8WEA - chains A and D; structure by electron microscopy, 3.20 A resolution.

== Chain A ==
Name: Voltage-dependent L-type calcium channel subunit alpha-1C
Organism: Homo sapiens
UniProtKB: Q13936 (CAC1C_HUMAN), isoform Q13936-4; the author numbering skips numbers that UniProt does not, so the offset changes along the chain: 1-931 = UniProt 1-931; 952-2221 = UniProt 932-2201
Amino-acid sequence (2201 residues; row label = number of the first residue in the row; note: 20 numbers in that range are skipped by the numbering (no residue carries them; nothing is unmodelled there)):
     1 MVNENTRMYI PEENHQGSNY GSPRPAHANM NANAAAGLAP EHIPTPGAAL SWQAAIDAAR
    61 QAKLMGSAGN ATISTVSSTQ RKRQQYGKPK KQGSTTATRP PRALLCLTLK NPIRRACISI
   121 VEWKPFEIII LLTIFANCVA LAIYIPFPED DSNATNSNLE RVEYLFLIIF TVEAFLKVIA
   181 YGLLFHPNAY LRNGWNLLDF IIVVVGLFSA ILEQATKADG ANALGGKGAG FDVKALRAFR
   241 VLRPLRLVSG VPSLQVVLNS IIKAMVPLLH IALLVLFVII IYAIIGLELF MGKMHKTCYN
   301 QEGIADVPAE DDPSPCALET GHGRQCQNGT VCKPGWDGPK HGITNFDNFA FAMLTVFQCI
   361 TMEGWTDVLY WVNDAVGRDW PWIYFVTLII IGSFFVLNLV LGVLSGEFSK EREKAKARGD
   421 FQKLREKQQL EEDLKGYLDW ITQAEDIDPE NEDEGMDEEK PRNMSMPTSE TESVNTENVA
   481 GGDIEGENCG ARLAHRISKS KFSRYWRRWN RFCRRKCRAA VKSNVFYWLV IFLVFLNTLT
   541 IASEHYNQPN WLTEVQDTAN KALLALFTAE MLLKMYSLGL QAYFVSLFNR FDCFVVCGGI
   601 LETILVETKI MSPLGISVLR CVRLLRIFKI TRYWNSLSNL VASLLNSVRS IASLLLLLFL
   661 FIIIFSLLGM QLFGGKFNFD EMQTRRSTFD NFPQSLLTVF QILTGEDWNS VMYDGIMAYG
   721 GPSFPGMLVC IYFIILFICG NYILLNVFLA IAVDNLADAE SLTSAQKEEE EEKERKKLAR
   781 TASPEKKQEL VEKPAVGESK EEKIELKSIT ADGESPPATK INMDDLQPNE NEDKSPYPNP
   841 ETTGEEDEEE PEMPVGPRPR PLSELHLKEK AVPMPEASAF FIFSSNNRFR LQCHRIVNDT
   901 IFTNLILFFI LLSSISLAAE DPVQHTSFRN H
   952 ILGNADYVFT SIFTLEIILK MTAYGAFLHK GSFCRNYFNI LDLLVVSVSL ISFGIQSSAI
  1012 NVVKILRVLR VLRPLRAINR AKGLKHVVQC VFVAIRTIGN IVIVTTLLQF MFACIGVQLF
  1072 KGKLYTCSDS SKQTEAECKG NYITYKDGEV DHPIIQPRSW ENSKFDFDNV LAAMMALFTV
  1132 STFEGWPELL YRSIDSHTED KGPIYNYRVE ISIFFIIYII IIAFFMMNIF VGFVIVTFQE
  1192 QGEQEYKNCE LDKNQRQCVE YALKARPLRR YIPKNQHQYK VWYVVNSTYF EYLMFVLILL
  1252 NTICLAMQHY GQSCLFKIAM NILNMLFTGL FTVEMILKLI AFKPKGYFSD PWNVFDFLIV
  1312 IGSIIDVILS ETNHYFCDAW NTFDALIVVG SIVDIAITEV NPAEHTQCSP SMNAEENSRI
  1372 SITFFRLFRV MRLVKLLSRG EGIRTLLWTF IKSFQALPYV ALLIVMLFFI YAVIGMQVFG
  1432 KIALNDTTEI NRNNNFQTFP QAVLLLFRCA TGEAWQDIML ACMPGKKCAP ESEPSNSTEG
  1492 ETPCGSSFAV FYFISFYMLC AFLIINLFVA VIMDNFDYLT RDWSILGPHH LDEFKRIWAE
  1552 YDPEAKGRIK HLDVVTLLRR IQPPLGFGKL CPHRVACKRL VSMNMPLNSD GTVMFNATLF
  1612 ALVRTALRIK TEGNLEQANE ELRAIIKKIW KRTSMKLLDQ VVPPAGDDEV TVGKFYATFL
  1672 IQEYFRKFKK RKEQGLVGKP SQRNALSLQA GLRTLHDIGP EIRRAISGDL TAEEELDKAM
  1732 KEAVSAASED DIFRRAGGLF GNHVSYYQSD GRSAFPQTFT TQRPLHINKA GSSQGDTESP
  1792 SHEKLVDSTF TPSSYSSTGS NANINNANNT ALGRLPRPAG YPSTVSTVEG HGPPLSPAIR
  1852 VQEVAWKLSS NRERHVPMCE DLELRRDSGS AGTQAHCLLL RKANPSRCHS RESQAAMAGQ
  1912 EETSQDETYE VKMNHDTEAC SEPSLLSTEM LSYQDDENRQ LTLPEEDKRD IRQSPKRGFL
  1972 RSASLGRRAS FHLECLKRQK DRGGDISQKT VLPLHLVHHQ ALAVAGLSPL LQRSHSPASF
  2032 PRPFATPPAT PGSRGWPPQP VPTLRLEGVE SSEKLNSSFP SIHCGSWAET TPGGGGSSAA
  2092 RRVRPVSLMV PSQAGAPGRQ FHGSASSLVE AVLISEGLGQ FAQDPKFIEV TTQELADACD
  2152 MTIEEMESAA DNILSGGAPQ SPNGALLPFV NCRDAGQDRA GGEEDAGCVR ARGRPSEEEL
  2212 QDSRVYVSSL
Disordered / not traced: 1-104, 183-192, 218-231, 450-509, 608-611, 762-887, 977-988, 1010-1011, 1035-1037, 1134-1153, 1193-1204, 1324-1371, 1485-1492, 1650-2221
Cystine bridges: Cys-298/Cys-326, Cys-316/Cys-332, Cys-1078/Cys-1089, Cys-1479/Cys-1495
Curated features (UniProtKB/Swiss-Prot):
  - region: Gly-47 to Ala-68 (Calmodulin-binding), Gln-428 to Glu-445 (AID/alpha-interaction domain)
  - motif: Thr-361 to Gly-364 (Selectivity filter of repeat I), Thr-704 to Asp-707 (Selectivity filter of repeat II)
  - binding site (Ca(2+)): Glu-363, Glu-706
  - site (Calcium ion selectivity and permeability): Glu-363, Glu-1484
  - modified residue: Ser-469 (Phosphoserine), Thr-476 (Phosphothreonine), Ser-808 (Phosphoserine), Ser-815 (Phosphoserine)
  - glycosylation (N-linked (GlcNAc...) asparagine): Asn-153, Asn-328

== Chain D ==
Name: Voltage-dependent calcium channel subunit alpha-2/delta-1
Organism: Homo sapiens
UniProtKB: P54289 (CA2D1_HUMAN); residues 1-1103 here = UniProt positions 1-1103
Amino-acid sequence (1103 residues; row label = number of the first residue in the row):
     1 MAAGCLLALT LTLFQSLLIG PSSEEPFPSA VTIKSWVDKM QEDLVTLAKT ASGVNQLVDI
    61 YEKYQDLYTV EPNNARQLVE IAARDIEKLL SNRSKALVRL ALEAEKVQAA HQWREDFASN
   121 EVVYYNAKDD LDPEKNDSEP GSQRIKPVFI EDANFGRQIS YQHAAVHIPT DIYEGSTIVL
   181 NELNWTSALD EVFKKNREED PSLLWQVFGS ATGLARYYPA SPWVDNSRTP NKIDLYDVRR
   241 RPWYIQGAAS PKDMLILVDV SGSVSGLTLK LIRTSVSEML ETLSDDDFVN VASFNSNAQD
   301 VSCFQHLVQA NVRNKKVLKD AVNNITAKGI TDYKKGFSFA FEQLLNYNVS RANCNKIIML
   361 FTDGGEERAQ EIFNKYNKDK KVRVFTFSVG QHNYDRGPIQ WMACENKGYY YEIPSIGAIR
   421 INTQEYLDVL GRPMVLAGDK AKQVQWTNVY LDALELGLVI TGTLPVFNIT GQFENKTNLK
   481 NQLILGVMGV DVSLEDIKRL TPRFTLCPNG YYFAIDPNGY VLLHPNLQPK PIGVGIPTIN
   541 LRKRRPNIQN PKSQEPVTLD FLDAELENDI KVEIRNKMID GESGEKTFRT LVKSQDERYI
   601 DKGNRTYTWT PVNGTDYSLA LVLPTYSFYY IKAKLEETIT QARYSETLKP DNFEESGYTF
   661 IAPRDYCNDL KISDNNTEFL LNFNEFIDRK TPNNPSCNAD LINRVLLDAG FTNELVQNYW
   721 SKQKNIKGVK ARFVVTDGGI TRVYPKEAGE NWQENPETYE DSFYKRSLDN DNYVFTAPYF
   781 NKSGPGAYES GIMVSKAVEI YIQGKLLKPA VVGIKIDVNS WIENFTKTSI RDPCAGPVCD
   841 CKRNSDVMDC VILDDGGFLL MANHDDYTNQ IGRFFGEIDP SLMRHLVNIS VYAFNKSYDY
   901 QSVCEPGAAP KQGAGHRSAY VPSVADILQI GWWATAAAWS ILQQFLLSLT FPRLLEAVEM
   961 EDDDFTASLS KQSCITEQTQ YFFDNDSKSF SGVLDCGNCS RIFHGEKLMN TNLIFIMVES
  1021 KGTCPCDTRL LIQAEQTSDG PNPCDMVKQP RYRKGPDVCF DNNVLEDYTD CGGVSGLNPS
  1081 LWYIIGIQFL LLWLVSGSTH RLL
Disordered / not traced: 1-26, 131-138, 225-231, 541-552, 828-842, 910-969, 1077-1103
Cystine bridges: Cys-303/Cys-1044, Cys-404/Cys-1071, Cys-667/Cys-697, Cys-904/Cys-974, Cys-996/Cys-1026, Cys-999/Cys-1024
Glycans and other covalent adducts: N-acetylglucosamine (NAG) linked to Asn-92, Asn-184, Asn-348, Asn-468, Asn-613, Asn-781, Asn-895
Curated features (UniProtKB/Swiss-Prot):
  - motif: Asp-259 to Ser-263 (MIDAS-like motif)
  - binding site (a divalent metal cation): Asp-259, Ser-261, Ser-263
  - modified residue: Ser-119 (Phosphoserine)
  - glycosylation (N-linked (GlcNAc...) asparagine): Asn-92, Asn-136, Asn-184, Asn-324, Asn-348, Asn-468, Asn-475, Asn-604, Asn-613, Asn-675, Asn-781, Asn-824, Asn-888, Asn-895, Asn-985, Asn-998
  - natural variant: Gly-209 (G209D: In DEE110)

== How chain A and chain D interact ==
Contacting residue pairs (26):
  Phe-147(A) with Tyr-394(D)
  Pro-148(A) with Gly-262(D); Ser-265(D)
  Glu-149(A) with Gly-262(D); Ser-265(D), hydrogen bond; Ala-327(D); Lys-328(D)
  Asp-150(A) with Lys-328(D), salt bridge; Gly-329(D); Ile-330(D)
  Asp-151(A) with Gly-262(D); Ser-263(D), hydrogen bond (side chain-backbone); Gly-329(D), hydrogen bond (backbone-backbone)
  Asn-153(A) with Glu-366(D)
  Ala-154(A) with Glu-366(D), hydrogen bond (backbone-side chain)
  Asn-678(A) with Ser-265(D)
  Lys-1090(A) with Tyr-173(D)
  Gly-1091(A) with Tyr-173(D)
  Asn-1092(A) with Thr-170(D); Asp-171(D)
  Ile-1094(A) with Thr-170(D)
  Tyr-1096(A) with Ile-416(D), hydrophobic
  Gly-1099(A) with Lys-270(D)
  Pro-1104(A) with Ile-233(D)
  Arg-1109(A) with Asp-171(D), salt bridge; Tyr-173(D)
Also at the interface, not in a pair above, chain A (21 interface residues in all): Ser-152, Tyr-1093, Val-1101, Ile-1106, Tyr-1156
Also at the interface, not in a pair above, chain D (20 interface residues in all): Leu-235, Thr-274, Gln-391, His-392, Gly-417

== In short ==
21 residues of chain A and 20 residues of chain D are in contact, with 4 hydrogen bonds and 2 salt bridges.
Among the polar pairs are Asp-150(A)/Lys-328(D), Arg-1109(A)/Asp-171(D) and Glu-149(A)/Ser-265(D).
Chain A is Voltage-dependent L-type calcium channel subunit alpha-1C and chain D is Voltage-dependent calcium
channel subunit alpha-2/delta-1, both from Homo sapiens; the structure, Human L-type voltage-gated calcium
channel Cav1.2 (Class II) in the presence of pinaverium at 3.2 Angstrom ..., was determined by electron
microscopy.
